Entry 9CUY (electron microscopy, 3.24 A resolution); this record covers chains g and h of the 37 polymer chains in the assembly.

Chain g (and h):
Molecule: Putative tail fiber protein
Organism: Pectobacterium phage phiTE
Notes: chain h of this document is another copy of the same molecule, construct and numbering; everything in this record applies to it too
UniProt: K9L5R6 (K9L5R6_9CAUD); residue numbers follow UniProt; this construct covers 1-793
Sequence (793 residues; numbered 1 to 793; the number before each row is that of its first residue):
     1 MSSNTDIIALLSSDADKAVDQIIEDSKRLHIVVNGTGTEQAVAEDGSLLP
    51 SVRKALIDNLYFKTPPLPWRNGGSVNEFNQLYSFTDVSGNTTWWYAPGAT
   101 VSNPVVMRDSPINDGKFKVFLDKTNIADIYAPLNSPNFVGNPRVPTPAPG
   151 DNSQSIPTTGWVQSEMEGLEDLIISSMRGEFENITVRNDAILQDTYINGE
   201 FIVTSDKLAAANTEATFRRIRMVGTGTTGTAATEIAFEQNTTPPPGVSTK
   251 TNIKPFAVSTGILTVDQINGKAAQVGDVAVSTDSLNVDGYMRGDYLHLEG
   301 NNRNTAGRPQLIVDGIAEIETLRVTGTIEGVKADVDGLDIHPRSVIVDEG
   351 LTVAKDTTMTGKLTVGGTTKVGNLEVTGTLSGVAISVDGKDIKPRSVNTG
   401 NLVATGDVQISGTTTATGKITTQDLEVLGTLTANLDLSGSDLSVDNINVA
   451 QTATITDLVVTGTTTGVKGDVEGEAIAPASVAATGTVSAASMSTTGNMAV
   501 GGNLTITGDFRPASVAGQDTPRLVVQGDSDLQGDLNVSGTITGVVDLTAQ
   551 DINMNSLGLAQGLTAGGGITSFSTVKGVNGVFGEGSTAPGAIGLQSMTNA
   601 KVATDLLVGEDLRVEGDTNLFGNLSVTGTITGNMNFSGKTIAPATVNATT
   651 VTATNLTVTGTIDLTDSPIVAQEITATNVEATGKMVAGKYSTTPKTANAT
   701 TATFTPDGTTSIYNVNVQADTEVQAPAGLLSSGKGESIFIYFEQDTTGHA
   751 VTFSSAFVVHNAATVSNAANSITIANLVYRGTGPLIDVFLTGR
Disordered / not traced: 1-7, 38-39, 73-74, 86-91, 98-116, 172-793 (chain h: 1-13, 89, 126-127, 150-151, 172-793)

Interface between chain g and chain h:
Contacting residue pairs (66):
  Ile22(g) - Leu29(h)  hydrophobic
  Val33(g) - Asp58(h)
  Val52(g) - Asn59(h)
  Tyr61(g) - Tyr95(h)
  Tyr61(g) - Lys118(h)
  Thr64(g) - Trp94(h)
  Thr64(g) - Pro111(h)
  Thr64(g) - Ile112(h)  hydrogen bond (side chain-backbone)
  Pro65(g) - Ile112(h)
  Phe120(g) - Leu121(h)  hydrophobic
  Leu121(g) - Thr92(h)
  Lys123(g) - Ser88(h)
  Lys123(g) - Asn90(h)
  Ile126(g) - Asn125(h)
  Ala127(g) - Tyr130(h)
  Tyr130(g) - Tyr130(h)
  Ala131(g) - Tyr130(h)
  Ala131(g) - Ala131(h)  hydrogen bond (backbone-backbone)
  Pro132(g) - Ile129(h)
  Pro132(g) - Tyr130(h)  hydrophobic
  Leu133(g) - Ile129(h)  hydrogen bond (backbone-backbone)
  Leu133(g) - Tyr130(h)
  Leu133(g) - Ala131(h)
  Leu133(g) - Asn137(h)
  Leu133(g) - Phe138(h)
  Leu133(g) - Val139(h)  hydrogen bond (backbone-backbone)
  Asn134(g) - Val139(h)
  Asn134(g) - Gly140(h)
  Ser135(g) - Val139(h)  hydrogen bond (backbone-backbone)
  Ser135(g) - Gly140(h)
  Ser135(g) - Asn141(h)
  Pro136(g) - Asn141(h)
  Pro136(g) - Pro142(h)
  Pro136(g) - Arg143(h)  hydrogen bond (backbone-backbone)
  Asn137(g) - Arg143(h)  hydrogen bond
  Phe138(g) - Arg143(h)  hydrogen bond (backbone-backbone)
  Phe138(g) - Val144(h)
  Phe138(g) - Pro145(h)
  Val139(g) - Pro145(h)  hydrophobic
  Gly140(g) - Pro145(h)
  Asn141(g) - Ser155(h)  hydrogen bond
  Pro142(g) - Val144(h)  hydrophobic
  Pro142(g) - Ser155(h)
  Pro142(g) - Ile156(h)  hydrogen bond (backbone-backbone)
  Arg143(g) - Gln154(h)
  Val144(g) - Gln154(h)  hydrogen bond (backbone-side chain)
  Val144(g) - Ile156(h)  hydrophobic
  Pro145(g) - Gln154(h)
  Thr146(g) - Gln154(h)  hydrogen bond
  Ile156(g) - Ile156(h)  hydrophobic
  Pro157(g) - Pro157(h)
  Thr158(g) - Ser153(h)
  Thr158(g) - Ser155(h)
  Thr158(g) - Pro157(h)
  Thr159(g) - Asn152(h)  hydrogen bond (side chain-backbone)
  Thr159(g) - Ser153(h)  hydrogen bond (side chain-backbone)
  Thr159(g) - Gln154(h)  hydrogen bond (side chain-backbone)
  Thr159(g) - Ser155(h)  hydrogen bond (side chain-backbone)
  Thr159(g) - Ile156(h)
  Thr159(g) - Pro157(h)
  Thr159(g) - Trp161(h)
  Gly160(g) - Ser153(h)  hydrogen bond (backbone-backbone)
  Met166(g) - Glu165(h)
  Met166(g) - Met166(h)  hydrophobic
  Met166(g) - Leu169(h)  hydrophobic
  Glu170(g) - Leu169(h)
Interface residues without a listed pair, chain g (40 interface residues in all): Leu56, Asn59, Pro66, Trp161, Val162
Interface residues without a listed pair, chain h (44 interface residues in all): Ala55, Phe78, Pro97, Asn113, Val119, Thr124, Asp128, Pro147, Val162

Summary:
40 residues of chain g face 44 of chain h across their interface, with 17 hydrogen bonds. Among the polar
pairs are Thr64(g)-Ile112(h), Asn137(g)-Arg143(h) and Asn141(g)-Ser155(h).
Both chains are Putative tail fiber protein (Pectobacterium phage phiTE). Entry 9CUY (Bacteriophage PhiTE
extended baseplate) was determined by electron microscopy (same publication as 9CB9, 9CBA, 9CC7, 9CUL and
9MJN).
